Entry 3U5Z (X-ray diffraction, 3.50 A resolution); this record covers chains D and I of the 10 polymer chains in the assembly.

[Chain D]
Protein: DNA polymerase accessory protein 44
Organism: Enterobacteria phage T4
UniProtKB: P04526 (DPA44_BPT4); residue numbers follow UniProt; this construct covers 1-319
Amino-acid sequence (324 residues; row label = number of the first residue in the row; numbers below 1 keep their minus sign (Gly-4 is residue -4)):
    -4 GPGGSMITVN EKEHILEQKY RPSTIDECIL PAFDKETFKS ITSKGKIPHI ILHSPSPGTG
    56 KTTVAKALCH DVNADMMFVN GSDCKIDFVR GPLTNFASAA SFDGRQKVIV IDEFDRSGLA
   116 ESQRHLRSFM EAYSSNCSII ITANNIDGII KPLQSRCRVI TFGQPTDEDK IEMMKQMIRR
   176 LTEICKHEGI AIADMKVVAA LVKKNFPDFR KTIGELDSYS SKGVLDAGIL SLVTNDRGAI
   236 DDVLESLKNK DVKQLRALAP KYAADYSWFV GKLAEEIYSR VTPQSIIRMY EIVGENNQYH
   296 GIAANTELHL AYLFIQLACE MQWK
Not modelled in the structure: -4 to -1
Differences from the reference sequence: expression tag (-4 to 0)
Ion coordination: Mg2+: Thr57, Glu108
Ligand contacts: 08T ([[[(2R,3S,4R,5R)-5-(6-aminopurin-9-yl)-3,4-bis(oxidanyl)oxolan-2-yl]methoxy-oxidanyl-phosphoryl]oxy-oxidanyl-phosphoryl]oxy-tris(fluoranyl)beryllium): Glu12, Gln13, Tyr15, Arg16, Pro17, Cys23, Ile24, Pro52, Gly53, Thr54, Gly55, Lys56, Thr57, Thr58, Glu108, Thr137, Asn139, Arg175, Phe204, Arg205, Ile208
UniProt features mapped onto this chain:
  - binding site (ATP): Glu12 to Tyr15, Ile24, Gly53 to Thr58, Arg205
What the authors report for this chain:
  - binding site for 08T: Arg151
  - allosteric site: Lys80 (proposed by the authors, not directly observed)

[Chain I]
Molecule: Template DNA strand
Sequence (30 nucleotides; numbered 1 to 30; the number before each row is that of its first residue):
     1 TTTTTTTTTT TATGTACTCG TAGTGTCTGC
Not modelled in the structure: 1-6

[Chain D / chain I interface]
Pairs across the interface (9):
  Lys80(D) - DT15(I)  salt bridge to the phosphate
  Lys80(D) - DA16(I)  phosphate contact
  Ile81(D) - DA16(I)  hydrogen bond to the phosphate
  Ile81(D) - DC17(I)  phosphate contact
  Arg85(D) - DC17(I)  salt bridge to the phosphate
  Arg111(D) - DG14(I)  hydrogen bond to the phosphate
  Arg111(D) - DT15(I)  salt bridge to the phosphate
  Gly113(D) - DT15(I)  sugar contact
  Glu116(D) - DA16(I)  sugar contact
Other interface residues (no listed pair), chain D (9 interface residues in all): Ser77, Asp82, Ser117

[Summary]
Chain D and chain I form an interface of 9 and 4 residues respectively; the contacts include 2 hydrogen bonds
and 3 salt bridges. Polar pairs include Ile81(D)-DA16(I), Arg111(D)-DG14(I) and Lys80(D)-DT15(I). Ligands of
chain D: compound 08T. The paper reports a binding site for 08T at Arg151(D); an allosteric site at Lys80(D).
Here chain D is DNA polymerase accessory protein 44 (Enterobacteria phage T4) and chain I is Template DNA
strand. Entry 3U5Z (Structure of T4 Bacteriophage clamp loader bound to the T4 clamp, primer-template DNA, and
ATP analog) was determined by X-ray diffraction together with 3U60 and 3U61 from the same study.
